Entry 8ZF9 (electron microscopy, 2.56 A resolution); this record covers chains B and S of the 6 polymer chains in the assembly.

Chain B:
Protein: Guanine nucleotide-binding protein G(I)/G(S)/G(T) subunit beta-1
From: Homo sapiens
UniProt: P62873 (GBB1_HUMAN); residues 2-340 here = UniProt positions 2-340
Sequence (377 residues; row label = number of the first residue in the row; numbers below 1 keep their minus sign (Met-10 is residue -10)):
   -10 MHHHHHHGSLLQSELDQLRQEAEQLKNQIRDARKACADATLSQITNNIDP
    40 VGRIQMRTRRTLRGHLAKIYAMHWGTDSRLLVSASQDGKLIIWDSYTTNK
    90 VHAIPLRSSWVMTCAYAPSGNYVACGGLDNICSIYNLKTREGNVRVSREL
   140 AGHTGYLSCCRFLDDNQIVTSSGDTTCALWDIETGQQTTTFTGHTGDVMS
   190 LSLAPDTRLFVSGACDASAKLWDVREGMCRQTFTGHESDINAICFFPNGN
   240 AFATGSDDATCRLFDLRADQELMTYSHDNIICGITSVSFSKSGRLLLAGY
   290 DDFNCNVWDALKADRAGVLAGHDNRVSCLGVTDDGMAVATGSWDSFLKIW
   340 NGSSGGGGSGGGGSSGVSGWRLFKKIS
Unresolved in the structure: -10 to 2, 341-366
Sequence notes: initiating methionine (-10); expression tag (-9 to 1, 341-366)
Curated features (UniProtKB/Swiss-Prot):
  - modified residue: Ser2 (N-acetylserine), His266 (Phosphohistidine)
  - natural variant: Leu30 (L30F: In MRD42; uncertain significance), Arg52 (R52G: In MRD42), Gly64 (G64V: In MRD42), Asp76 (D76E: In MRD42; D76G: In MRD42), Gly77 (G77S: In MRD42), Lys78 (K78R: In MRD42), Ile80 (I80N: In MRD42; I80T: In MRD42), His91 (H91R: In MRD42; uncertain significance), Ala92 (A92T: In MRD42), Pro94 (P94S: In MRD42), Leu95 (L95P: In MRD42), Arg96 (R96L: In MRD42), 5 further natural variant entries in UniProt

Chain S:
Protein: scFv16
From: synthetic construct
Notes: antibody fragment or engineered binder
Sequence (285 residues; numbered -36 to 247 plus 14 insertion-coded residues; 13 numbers in that range are skipped by the numbering (no residue carries them; nothing is unmodelled there); the number before each row is that of its first residue; a row labelled like 121A-121N holds insertion residues (121A, then the next letters in order); numbers below 1 keep their minus sign (Met-36 is residue -36)):
   -36 MLLVNQSHQGFNKEHTSKMVSAIVLYVLLAAAAHSAFAVQLVESGGGLVQ
    14 PGGSRKLSCSASGFAFSSFGMHWVRQAPEKGLEWVAYISSGSGTIYYADT
    64 VKGRFTISRDDPKNTLFLQMTSLRSEDTAMYYCVRSIYYYGSSPFDFWGQ
   114 GTTLTVSA
121A-121N GGGGSGGGGSGGGG
   135 SADIVMTQATSSVPVTPGESVSISCRSSKSLLHSNGNTYLYWFLQRPGQS
   185 PQLLIYRMSNLASGVPDRFSGSGSGTAFTLTISRLEAEDVGVYYCMQHLE
   235 YPLTFGAGTKLEL
Unresolved in the structure: -36 to 1, 121A-121N, 148-150, 247
Disulfide bonds: Cys22-Cys96

Chain B / chain S interface:
Contacting residue pairs - 7 pairs, chain B then chain S:
  Arg68(B) - Tyr103(S)
  Val90(B) - Tyr102(S)  hydrophobic
  Arg129(B) - Val2(S)
  Arg129(B) - Arg98(S)  hydrogen bond (backbone-side chain)
  Glu130(B) - Gly26(S)
  Gly131(B) - Ala28(S)
  Gly131(B) - Phe32(S)
Also at the interface, not in a pair above, chain B (10 interface residues in all): Asp66, Leu69, Asp83, His91, Asn132
Also at the interface, not in a pair above, chain S (9 interface residues in all): Phe27, Ser31

Overview:
The interface between chain B and chain S involves 10 residues on one side and 9 on the other; the contacts
include 1 hydrogen bond. The hydrogen-bonded pair is Arg129(B)-Arg98(S).
Chain B is Guanine nucleotide-binding protein G(I)/G(S)/G(T) subunit beta-1 (Homo sapiens) and chain S is
scFv16 (synthetic construct); the structure, Cryo-EM structure of the mmGPR4-Gs complex in pH7.2, was
determined by electron microscopy, deposited together with 8ZD1, 8ZF6, 8ZFA, 8ZFC and 9JVG.
